8KEG - chains J and g of the 30 polymer chains in the assembly; structure by electron microscopy, 3.66 A resolution.

Chain J:
Molecule: Neck gp5
Organism: unclassified Caudoviricetes
Sequence (162 residues; row label = number of the first residue in the row):
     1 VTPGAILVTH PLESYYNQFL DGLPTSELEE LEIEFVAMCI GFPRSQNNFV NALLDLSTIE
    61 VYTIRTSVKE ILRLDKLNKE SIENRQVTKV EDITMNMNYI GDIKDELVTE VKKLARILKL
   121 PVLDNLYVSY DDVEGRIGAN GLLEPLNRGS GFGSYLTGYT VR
Not modelled in the structure: 1-8, 141-162

Chain g:
Molecule: neck fiber gp82N
Organism: unclassified Caudoviricetes
Sequence (241 residues; numbered 1 to 241; the number before each row is that of its first residue):
     1 MRRLKGTIRH LDDQPWINVS LFLTLINGTF NSANQYPIDT KHAKTDQNGE FVFNVVPNVG
    61 IDQSYYILTT PDNKKHSFTV PDGTSDIEFS VVREAGIIAT DPEYTNVLNY LEDYIDDAIA
   121 NIQASSVIAE IFTCGQTISA LKALRFDSST GKVFYASSSD ATHLNKCVGV SSQSGVLNDN
   181 IQVVTSGYLS DQSWNWTIGS PIFFDSGGTL THTPGSSYYQ VIGIPVTTNK VLISVEQPIK
   241 L
Not modelled in the structure: 126-241

How chain J and chain g interact:
Residue-residue contacts (8; chain J residue first):
  Thr9(J) with Asn73(g), hydrogen bond
  Tyr15(J) with Thr40(g)
  Gln18(J) with Ile26(g)
  Phe19(J) with Ile38(g), hydrophobic
  Glu29(J) with Asp39(g); Thr40(g)
  Glu30(J) with His42(g), salt bridge
  Leu31(J) with Phe22(g), hydrophobic
Interface residues without a listed pair, chain g (9 interface residues in all): Lys41, Lys75
Interface features reported in the paper:
  - interface residues, chain J: Leu20(J)

In short:
7 residues of chain J and 9 residues of chain g are in contact; the contacts include 1 hydrogen bond and 1
salt bridge. Among the polar pairs are Glu30(J)-His42(g) and Thr9(J)-Asn73(g). From the paper: the interface
residue Leu20(J).
Here chain J is Neck gp5 and chain g is neck fiber gp82N, both from unclassified Caudoviricetes. Entry 8KEG
(Cyanophage A-1(L) neck/gp5-neck fiber) was determined by electron microscopy, deposited together with 8KEA,
8KEC, 8KEE and 8KEF.
